PDB entry 2V9B | X-ray diffraction, 1.05 A resolution | chains A and B

== Chain A (and B) ==
Name: Viscotoxin-B
From: Viscum album
Notes: chain B of this document is another copy of the same molecule, construct and numbering; everything in this record applies to it too
UniProt: P08943 (THNB_VISAL); residues 1-46 here correspond to UniProt positions 7-52 (UniProt number = residue number + 6)
Amino-acid sequence (46 residues; row label = number of the first residue in the row):
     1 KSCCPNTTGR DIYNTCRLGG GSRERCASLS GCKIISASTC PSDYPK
Disulfide bonds: Cys3-Cys40, Cys4-Cys32, Cys16-Cys26
Differences from the reference sequence: variant Asp11 (Asn17 in P08943)

== Chain A / chain B interface ==
Contacting residue pairs - 16 pairs, chain A then chain B:
  Thr8(A) - Ile12(B)
  Ile12(A) - Ile12(B)  hydrophobic
  Thr15(A) - Leu29(B)
  Cys16(A) - Arg25(B)
  Cys16(A) - Leu29(B)
  Gly21(A) - Arg25(B)
  Arg25(A) - Gly19(B)  hydrogen bond (side chain-backbone)
  Arg25(A) - Gly20(B)
  Arg25(A) - Arg25(B)
  Ser28(A) - Gly19(B)
  Leu29(A) - Thr15(B)
  Leu29(A) - Cys16(B)  hydrogen bond (backbone-backbone)
  Leu29(A) - Gly19(B)
  Leu29(A) - Gly21(B)
  Leu29(A) - Arg25(B)
  Ser30(A) - Thr15(B)
Also at the interface, not in a pair above, chain A (10 interface residues in all): Gly31

== Summary ==
Chain A and chain B form an interface of 10 and 8 residues respectively, with 2 hydrogen bonds. Among the
polar pairs are Arg25(A)-Gly19(B) and Leu29(A)-Cys16(B).
Chain A and chain B are both Viscotoxin-B (Viscum album); the structure, X-ray structure of viscotoxin B2 from
Viscum album, was determined by X-ray diffraction together with 3C8P from the same study.
